PDB entry 5ACO | electron microscopy, 4.36 A resolution (low resolution: residue-level contacts below are approximate; hydrogen-bond / salt-bridge calls are withheld) | chains C and D of the 12 polymer chains in the assembly

Chain C (and D):
Protein: HIV-1 envelope glycoprotein
Organism: Human immunodeficiency virus 1
Notes: fragment: gp120, residues 30-505; chain D of this document is another copy of the same molecule, construct and numbering; everything in this record applies to it too
UniProtKB: Q2N0S6 (Q2N0S6_9HIV1); the construct lacks a stretch of the UniProt sequence and is renumbered around it, so the offset changes along the chain: 31-141 = UniProt 30-140; 150-185 = UniProt 141-176; 186-309 = UniProt 185-308; 312-321 = UniProt 309-318; 2 more segments
Amino-acid sequence (476 residues; each row starts with the number of its first residue; note: 11 numbers in that range are skipped by the numbering (no residue carries them; nothing is unmodelled there); a row labelled like 185A-185H holds insertion residues (185A, then the next letters in order)):
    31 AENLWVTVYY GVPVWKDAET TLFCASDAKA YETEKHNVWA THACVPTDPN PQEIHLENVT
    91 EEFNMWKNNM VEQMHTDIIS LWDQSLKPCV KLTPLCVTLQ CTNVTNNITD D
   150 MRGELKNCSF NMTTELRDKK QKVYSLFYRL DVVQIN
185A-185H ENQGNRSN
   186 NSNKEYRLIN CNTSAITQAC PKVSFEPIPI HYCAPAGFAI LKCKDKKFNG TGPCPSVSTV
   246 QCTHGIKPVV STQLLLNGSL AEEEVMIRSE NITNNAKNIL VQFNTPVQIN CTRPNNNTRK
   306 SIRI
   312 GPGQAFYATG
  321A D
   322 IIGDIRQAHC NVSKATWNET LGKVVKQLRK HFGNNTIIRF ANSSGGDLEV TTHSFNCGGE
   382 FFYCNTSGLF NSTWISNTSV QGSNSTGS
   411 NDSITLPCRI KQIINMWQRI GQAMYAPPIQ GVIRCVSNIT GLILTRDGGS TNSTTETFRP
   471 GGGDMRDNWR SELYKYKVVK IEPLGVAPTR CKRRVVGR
Not modelled in the structure: 31-32, 59-67, 185A-185H, 186-187, 399-409, 458-460, 506-508
Differences from the reference sequence: engineered mutation Asn332 (Thr330 in Q2N0S6), Cys501 (Ala498 in Q2N0S6)
Cystine bridges: Cys54-Cys74, Cys119-Cys205, Cys126-Cys196, Cys131-Cys157, Cys218-Cys247, Cys228-Cys239, Cys296-Cys331, Cys378-Cys445, Cys385-Cys418
Covalently attached groups: N-acetylglucosamine (NAG) linked to Asn88, Asn133, Asn156, Asn160, Asn197, Asn234, Asn262, Asn276, Asn295, Asn339, Asn355, Asn363, Asn386, Asn392, Asn448; glycan linked to Asn301, Asn332
Reported in the primary citation:
  - post-translational modification sites: Asn156, Asn262, Asn295, Asn301, Asn332, Asn392

How chain C and chain D interact:
Pairs across the interface - 6 pairs, chain C then chain D:
  Cys126(C) with Arg166(D)
  Thr128(C) with Asp167(D)
  Arg192(C) with Leu165(D)
  Cys196(C) with Glu164(D); Gly314(D)
  Asn197(C) with Arg308(D)
Also at the interface, not in a pair above, chain C (8 interface residues in all): Val127, Thr198, Ser199
Also at the interface, not in a pair above, chain D (7 interface residues in all): Pro313

Summary:
8 residues of chain C and 7 residues of chain D are in contact. Covalently linked N-acetylglucosamine: at
Asn88(C), Asn133(C), Asn156(C), Asn160(C), Asn197(C) and Asn234(C) and 9 more. From the paper: modification
sites Asn156(C), Asn262(C) and Asn295(C) among others.
Chain C and chain D are both HIV-1 envelope glycoprotein (Human immunodeficiency virus 1); the structure,
Cryo-EM structure of PGT128 Fab in complex with BG505 SOSIP.664 Env trimer, was determined by electron
microscopy.
